Entry 8WPZ (electron microscopy, 3.90 A resolution); this record covers chains D and K of the 16 polymer chains in the assembly.

Chain D (and K):
Protein: Ribulose bisphosphate carboxylase large chain
From: Synechococcus elongatus PCC 7942
Notes: EC 4.1.1.39; chain K of this document is another copy of the same molecule, construct and numbering; everything in this record applies to it too
UniProtKB: Q31NB3 (RBL_SYNE7); residues 1-472 here = UniProt positions 1-472
Amino-acid sequence (472 residues; each row starts with the number of its first residue):
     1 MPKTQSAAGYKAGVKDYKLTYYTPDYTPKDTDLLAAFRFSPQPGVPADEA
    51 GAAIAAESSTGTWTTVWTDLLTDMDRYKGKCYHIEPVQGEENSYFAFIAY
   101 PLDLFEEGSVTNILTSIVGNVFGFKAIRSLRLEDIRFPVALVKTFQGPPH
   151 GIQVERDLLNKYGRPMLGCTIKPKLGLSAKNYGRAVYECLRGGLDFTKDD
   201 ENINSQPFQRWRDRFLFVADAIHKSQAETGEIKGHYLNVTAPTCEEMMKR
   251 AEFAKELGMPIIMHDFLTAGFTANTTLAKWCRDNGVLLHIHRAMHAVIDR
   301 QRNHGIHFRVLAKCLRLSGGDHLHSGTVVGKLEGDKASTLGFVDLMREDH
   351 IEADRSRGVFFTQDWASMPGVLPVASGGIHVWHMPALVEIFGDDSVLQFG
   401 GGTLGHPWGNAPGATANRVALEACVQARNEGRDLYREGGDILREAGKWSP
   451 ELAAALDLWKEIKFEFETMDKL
Not modelled in the structure: 1-9, 470-472 (chain K: 1-9, 472)

Interface between chain D and chain K:
Pairs across the interface - 12 pairs, chain D then chain K:
  Val-154(D) with Asp-213(K)
  Asp-157(D) with Lys-180(K)
  Leu-158(D) with Phe-217(K), hydrophobic
  Asn-160(D) with Lys-180(K)
  Tyr-162(D) with Lys-180(K), hydrogen bond
  Arg-282(D) with Arg-210(K); Arg-212(K)
  Asp-283(D) with Arg-212(K); Lys-249(K), salt bridge
  Asn-284(D) with Arg-212(K), hydrogen bond (backbone-side chain)
  Gly-285(D) with Arg-212(K)
  Pro-369(D) with Arg-210(K)
Also at the interface, not in a pair above, chain D (11 interface residues in all): Ser-367
Also at the interface, not in a pair above, chain K (8 interface residues in all): Ser-178, Pro-207

In short:
The interface between chain D and chain K involves 11 residues on one side and 8 on the other, with 2 hydrogen
bonds and 1 salt bridge. Polar contacts include Asp-283(D)/Lys-249(K), Tyr-162(D)/Lys-180(K) and
Asn-284(D)/Arg-212(K).
Both chains are Ribulose bisphosphate carboxylase large chain (Synechococcus elongatus PCC 7942). Entry 8WPZ
(Cryo-ET structure of RuBisCO at 3.9 angstroms from Synechococcus elongatus PCC 7942) was determined by
electron microscopy.
